Entry 7NVV (electron microscopy, 2.90 A resolution); this record covers chains 7 and W of the 8 polymer chains in the assembly.

[Chain 7]
Protein: General transcription and DNA repair factor IIH helicase subunit XPB
From: Homo sapiens
Notes: EC 3.6.4.12
UniProtKB: P19447 (ERCC3_HUMAN); residue numbers follow UniProt; this construct covers 1-782
Chain sequence (782 residues; row label = number of the first residue in the row):
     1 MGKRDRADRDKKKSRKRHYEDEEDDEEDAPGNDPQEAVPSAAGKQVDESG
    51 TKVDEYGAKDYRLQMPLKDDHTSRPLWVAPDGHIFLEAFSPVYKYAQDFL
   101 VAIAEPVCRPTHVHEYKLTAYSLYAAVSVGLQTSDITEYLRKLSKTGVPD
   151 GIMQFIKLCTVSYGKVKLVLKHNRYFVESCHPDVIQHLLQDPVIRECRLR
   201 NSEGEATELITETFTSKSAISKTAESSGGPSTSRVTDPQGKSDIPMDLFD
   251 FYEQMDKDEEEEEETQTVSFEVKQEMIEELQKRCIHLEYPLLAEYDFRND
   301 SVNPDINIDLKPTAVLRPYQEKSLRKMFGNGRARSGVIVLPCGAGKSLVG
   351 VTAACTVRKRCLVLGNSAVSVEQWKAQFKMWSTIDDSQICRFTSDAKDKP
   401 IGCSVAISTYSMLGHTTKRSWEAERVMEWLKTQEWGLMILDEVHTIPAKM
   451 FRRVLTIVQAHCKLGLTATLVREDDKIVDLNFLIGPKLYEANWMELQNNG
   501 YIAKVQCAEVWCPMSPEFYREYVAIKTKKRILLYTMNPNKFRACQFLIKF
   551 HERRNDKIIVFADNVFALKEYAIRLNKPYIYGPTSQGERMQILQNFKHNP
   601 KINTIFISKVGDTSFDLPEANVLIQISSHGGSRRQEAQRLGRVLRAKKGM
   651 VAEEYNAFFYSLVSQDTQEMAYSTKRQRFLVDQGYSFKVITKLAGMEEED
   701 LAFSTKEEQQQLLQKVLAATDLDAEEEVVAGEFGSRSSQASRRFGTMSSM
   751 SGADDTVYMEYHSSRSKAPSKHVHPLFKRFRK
Disordered / not traced: 1-50, 201-265, 721-782
Residues lining bound ligands: ADP / beryllium trifluoride: V315, L316, R317, Q320, P341, C342, G343, A344, G345, K346, S347, L348, Q377, M380, W381, E442, A468, S614, D616, P618, Q638, R642, R645
UniProt features mapped onto this chain:
  - motif: R6 to H18 (Nuclear localization signal), D441 to H444 (DEVH box)
  - binding site (ATP): L340 to S347, R642, R645
  - modified residue (Phosphoserine): S686, S751
Reported in the primary citation:
  - conformationally variable residues (side-chain flip): M450

[Chain W]
Protein: General transcription factor IIE subunit 1
From: Homo sapiens
UniProtKB: P29083 (T2EA_HUMAN); residue numbers follow UniProt; this construct covers 1-439
Chain sequence (439 residues; row label = number of the first residue in the row):
     1 MADPDVLTEVPAALKRLAKYVIRGFYGIEHALALDILIRNSCVKEEDMLE
    51 LLKFDRKQLRSVLNNLKGDKFIKCRMRVETAADGKTTRHNYYFINYRTLV
   101 NVVKYKLDHMRRRIETDERDSTNRASFKCPVCSSTFTDLEANQLFDPMTG
   151 TFRCTFCHTEVEEDESAMPKKDARTLLARFNEQIEPIYALLRETEDVNLA
   201 YEILEPEPTEIPALKQSKDHAATTAGAASLAGGHHREAWATKGPSYEDLY
   251 TQNVVINMDDQEDLHRASLEGKSAKERPIWLRESTVQGAYGSEDMKEGGI
   301 DMDAFQEREEGHAGPDDNEEVMRALLIHEKKTSSAMAGSVGAAAPVTAAN
   351 GSDSESETSESDDDSPPRPAAVAVHKREEDEEEDDEFEEVADDPIVMVAG
   401 RPFSYSEVSQRPELVAQMTPEEKEAYIAMGQRMFEDLFE
Disordered / not traced: 1-273, 289-439

[Interface between chain 7 and chain W]
Contacting residue pairs - 28 pairs, chain 7 then chain W:
  Q506(7) with R277(W), hydrogen bond; L281(W), hydrogen bond (side chain-backbone)
  A508(7) with L281(W), hydrophobic
  F546(7) with W280(W), hydrophobic
  L547(7) with W280(W), hydrophobic
  F550(7) with P278(W), hydrophobic; W280(W), hydrophobic
  R553(7) with K275(W)
  R554(7) with K275(W); E276(W)
  Y655(7) with R277(W)
  F658(7) with R277(W); L281(W), hydrophobic
  Y660(7) with W280(W), hydrogen bond; L281(W)
  K688(7) with W280(W), hydrogen bond (side chain-backbone); L281(W); E283(W), hydrogen bond (side chain-backbone); S284(W); T285(W)
  V689(7) with T285(W)
  I690(7) with W280(W); T285(W)
  T691(7) with T285(W), hydrogen bond (side chain-backbone)
  K692(7) with T285(W)
  L693(7) with W280(W), hydrophobic
  A694(7) with I279(W), hydrophobic; W280(W)
Also at the interface, not in a pair above, chain 7 (18 interface residues in all): N555

[Summary]
The interface between chain 7 and chain W involves 18 residues on one side and 10 on the other; the contacts
include 6 hydrogen bonds. Among the polar pairs are Q506(7)-R277(W), Q506(7)-L281(W) and Y660(7)-W280(W).
Bound to chain 7: ADP / beryllium trifluoride. From UniProt: 10 ATP-binding residues on chain 7. The paper
reports conformational variability at M450(7).
Chain 7 is General transcription and DNA repair factor IIH helicase subunit XPB and chain W is General
transcription factor IIE subunit 1, both from Homo sapiens; the structure, XPB-containing part of TFIIH in a
post-translocated state (with ADP-BeF3), was determined by electron microscopy.
